1S3S - chains F and G of the 9 polymer chains in the assembly; structure by X-ray diffraction, 2.90 A resolution.

# Chain F
Name: Transitional endoplasmic reticulum ATPase (TER ATPase) (15S Mg(2+)- ATPase p97 subunit) (Valosin containing protein) (VCP) [Contains: Valosin]
Source organism: Mus musculus
Notes: fragment: ND1 domains (1-458)
UniProtKB: Q01853 (TERA_MOUSE); aligned to UniProt positions 1-458 over residues 1-458 (the alignment contains insertions or deletions, so no single offset holds)
Sequence (458 residues; numbered 1 to 458; the number before each row is that of its first residue):
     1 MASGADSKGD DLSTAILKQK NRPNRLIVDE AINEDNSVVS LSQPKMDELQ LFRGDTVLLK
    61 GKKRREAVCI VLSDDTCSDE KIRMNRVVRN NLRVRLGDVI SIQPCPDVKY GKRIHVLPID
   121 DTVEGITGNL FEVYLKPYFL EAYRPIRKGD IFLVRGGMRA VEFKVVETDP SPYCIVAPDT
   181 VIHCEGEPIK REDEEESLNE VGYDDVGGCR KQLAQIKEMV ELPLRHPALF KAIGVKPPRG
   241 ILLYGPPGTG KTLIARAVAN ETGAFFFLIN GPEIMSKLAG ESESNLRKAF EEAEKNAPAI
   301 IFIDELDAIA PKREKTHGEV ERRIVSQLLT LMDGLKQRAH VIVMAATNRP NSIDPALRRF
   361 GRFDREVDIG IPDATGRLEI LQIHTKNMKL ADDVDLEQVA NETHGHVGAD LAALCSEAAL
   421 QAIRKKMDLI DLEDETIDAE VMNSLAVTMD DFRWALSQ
Disordered / not traced: 1-17
Curated features (UniProtKB/Swiss-Prot):
  - binding site (ATP): P247 to L253, N348, H384
  - modified residue: A2 (N-acetylalanine), S3 (Phosphoserine), S7 (Phosphoserine), S13 (Phosphoserine), S37 (Phosphoserine), K315 (N6,N6,N6-trimethyllysine), T436 (Phosphothreonine)
  - cross-link (Glycyl lysine isopeptide (Lys-Gly)): K8 (interchain with G-Cter in SUMO2), K18 (interchain with G-Cter in SUMO2)
Residues lining bound ligands: ADP (adenosine-5'-diphosphate): D205, V206, G207, C209, P246, P247, G248, T249, G250, K251, T252, L253, D304, I380, I383, H384, G408, A409, A412

# Chain G
Name: p47 protein
Source organism: Rattus norvegicus
Notes: fragment: C-terminal domain (244-370)
UniProtKB: O35987 (NSF1C_RAT); residues 244-370 here = UniProt positions 244-370
Sequence (127 residues; row label = number of the first residue in the row):
   244 VKPKGAFKAF TGEGQKLGST APQVLNTSSP AQQAENEAKA SSSILINEAE PTTNIQIRLA
   304 DGGRLVQKFN HSHRISDIRL FIVDARPAMA ATSFVLMTTF PNKELADENQ TLKEANLLNA
   364 VIVQRLT
Disordered / not traced: 244-252
Curated features (UniProtKB/Swiss-Prot):
  - modified residue: S272 (Phosphoserine)
  - mutagenesis: S272 (S272A: No effect on phosphorylation), R301 (R301A: Reduced interaction with VCP), T342 to N345 (Strongly reduced interaction with VCP), F343 (F343S: Reduced interaction with VCP), N345 (N345A: Reduced interaction with VCP)
From the paper describing this entry:
  - contacts within the chain: E280-R307 (salt bridge), A283-F324 (hydrophobic contact)
  - conformationally variable residues (order/disorder transition): A349 to N352

# How chain F and chain G interact
Pairs across the interface (32; chain F residue first):
  D35(F) - F343(G)
  V38(F) - F343(G)  hydrophobic
  F52(F) - N297(G)
  F52(F) - Q299(G)
  F52(F) - N362(G)
  F52(F) - V364(G)  hydrophobic
  R53(F) - L361(G)  hydrogen bond (side chain-backbone)
  R53(F) - N362(G)
  R53(F) - A363(G)
  G54(F) - V364(G)
  D55(F) - Q299(G)
  D55(F) - V364(G)
  I70(F) - F343(G)  hydrophobic
  P106(F) - L308(G)
  V108(F) - R301(G)  hydrogen bond (backbone-side chain)
  K109(F) - G305(G)
  K109(F) - G306(G)  hydrogen bond (side chain-backbone)
  Y110(F) - R301(G)
  Y110(F) - L302(G)
  Y110(F) - G305(G)  hydrogen bond (backbone-backbone)
  Y110(F) - G306(G)
  E141(F) - N345(G)  hydrogen bond (backbone-side chain)
  E141(F) - R368(G)  salt bridge
  A142(F) - T342(G)
  A142(F) - F343(G)
  Y143(F) - F343(G)
  Y143(F) - V366(G)  hydrophobic
  Y143(F) - R368(G)
  R144(F) - F343(G)
  I175(F) - R301(G)
  P178(F) - R368(G)
  D179(F) - T263(G)
Other interface residues (no listed pair), chain F (19 interface residues in all): S37
Other interface residues (no listed pair), chain G (21 interface residues in all): A264, I298, A303, N359
The authors on this interface:
  - residue pairs: V38(F)-F343(G) (hydrophobic contact), I70(F)-F343(G) (hydrophobic contact)
  - interface residues, chain F: F52(F), R53(F), G54(F), P106(F)
  - interface residues, chain G: L308(G), A363(G), V364(G)
  - hot spots on chain G (mutagenesis) - F343S: decreased binding to full-length p97
  - hot spots on chain G (mutagenesis) - T342A/F343DEL/P344DEL/N345G: abolished binding to full-length p97

# In short
19 residues of chain F and 21 residues of chain G are in contact; the contacts include 5 hydrogen bonds and 1
salt bridge. Polar contacts include E141(F)-R368(G), R53(F)-L361(G) and V108(F)-R301(G). The paper describes
hydrophobic contacts between V38(F) and F343(G) and I70(F) and F343(G). The paper reports that F343S of chain
G reduces binding to full-length p97; interface residues F52(F), R53(F) and L308(G) among others.
Here chain F is Transitional endoplasmic reticulum ATPase (TER ATPase) (15S Mg(2+)- ATPase p97 subunit)
(Valosin containing protein) (VCP) [Contains: Valosin] (Mus musculus) and chain G is p47 protein (Rattus
norvegicus). Entry 1S3S (Crystal structure of AAA ATPase p97/VCP ND1 in complex with p47 C) was determined by
X-ray diffraction.
